PDB entry 7FDD | X-ray diffraction, 2.90 A resolution | chains A and B

[Chain A (and B)]
Name: Outer surface protein A
From: Borreliella burgdorferi
Notes: chain B of this document is another copy of the same molecule, construct and numbering; everything in this record applies to it too
Reference sequence: P0CL66 (OSPA_BORBU); aligned to UniProt positions 27-267 over residues 27-267 (the alignment contains insertions or deletions, so no single offset holds)
Sequence (245 residues; row label = number of the first residue in the row):
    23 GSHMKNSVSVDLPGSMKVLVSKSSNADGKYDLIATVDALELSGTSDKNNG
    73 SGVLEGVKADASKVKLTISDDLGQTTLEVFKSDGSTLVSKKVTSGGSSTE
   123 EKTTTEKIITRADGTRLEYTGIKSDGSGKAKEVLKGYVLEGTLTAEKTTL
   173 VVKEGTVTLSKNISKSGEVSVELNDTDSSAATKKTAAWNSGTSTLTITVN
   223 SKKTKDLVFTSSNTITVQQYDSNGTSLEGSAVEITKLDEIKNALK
Unresolved in the structure: 23-27
Differences from the reference sequence: expression tag (23-26); engineered mutation Ser-37 (Glu in P0CL66), Ser-45 (Glu in P0CL66), Ser-46 (Lys in P0CL66), Ala-48 (Lys in P0CL66), Ala-60 (Lys in P0CL66), Ser-64 (Lys in P0CL66), Ala-83 (Lys in P0CL66), Ser-104 (Glu in P0CL66), Ser-107 (Lys in P0CL66), Ser-233 (Lys239 in P0CL66), Ser-234 (Glu240 in P0CL66), Ser-248 (Lys254 in P0CL66); insertion (117-118, 125-127)

[Chain A / chain B interface]
Contacting residue pairs - 36 pairs, chain A then chain B:
  Ser-119(A) / Thr-132(B)
  Ser-119(A) / Ala-134(B)
  Ser-120(A) / Ile-131(B)
  Ser-120(A) / Thr-132(B)  hydrogen bond (backbone-backbone)
  Thr-121(A) / Lys-129(B)
  Thr-121(A) / Ile-130(B)
  Thr-121(A) / Ile-131(B)
  Glu-122(A) / Lys-129(B)
  Glu-122(A) / Ile-130(B)  hydrogen bond (backbone-backbone)
  Glu-123(A) / Thr-127(B)
  Glu-123(A) / Glu-128(B)
  Lys-124(A) / Thr-127(B)
  Lys-124(A) / Glu-128(B)  hydrogen bond (backbone-backbone)
  Thr-125(A) / Thr-126(B)
  Thr-126(A) / Lys-124(B)
  Thr-126(A) / Thr-125(B)
  Thr-126(A) / Thr-126(B)  hydrogen bond (backbone-backbone)
  Thr-127(A) / Lys-124(B)
  Thr-127(A) / Thr-125(B)
  Glu-128(A) / Glu-122(B)
  Glu-128(A) / Glu-123(B)
  Glu-128(A) / Lys-124(B)  hydrogen bond (backbone-backbone)
  Lys-129(A) / Thr-121(B)
  Lys-129(A) / Glu-122(B)
  Lys-129(A) / Glu-123(B)
  Ile-130(A) / Ser-120(B)
  Ile-130(A) / Thr-121(B)
  Ile-130(A) / Glu-122(B)  hydrogen bond (backbone-backbone)
  Ile-131(A) / Ser-120(B)
  Ile-131(A) / Thr-121(B)
  Thr-132(A) / Ser-119(B)
  Thr-132(A) / Ser-120(B)  hydrogen bond (backbone-backbone)
  Arg-133(A) / Ser-119(B)
  Ala-134(A) / Gly-118(B)
  Ala-134(A) / Ser-119(B)  hydrogen bond (backbone-side chain)
  Lys-145(A) / Glu-128(B)  salt bridge
Other interface residues (no listed pair), chain A (19 interface residues in all): Thr-108, Gly-117
Other interface residues (no listed pair), chain B (19 interface residues in all): Thr-108, Gly-117, Arg-133

[Overview]
The chain A/chain B interface involves 19 residues from each chain, with 8 hydrogen bonds and 1 salt bridge.
Polar pairs include Lys-145(A)/Glu-128(B), Ala-134(A)/Ser-119(B) and Ser-120(A)/Thr-132(B).
Both chains are Outer surface protein A (Borreliella burgdorferi). Entry 7FDD (A Crystal structure of OspA
mutant) was determined by X-ray diffraction, deposited together with 7FJR, 6LJY, 6KWJ, 6KWU and 6KWV.
